Entry 8VWH (electron microscopy, 3.06 A resolution); this record covers chains A and C of the 8 polymer chains in the assembly.

Chain A (and C):
Molecule: Major capsid protein
Organism: Autographa californica multiple nucleopolyhedrovirus
Notes: chain C of this document is another copy of the same molecule, construct and numbering; everything in this record applies to it too
UniProt: P17499 (MCP_NPVAC); residues 1-347 here = UniProt positions 1-347
Amino-acid sequence (347 residues; numbered 1 to 347; the number before each row is that of its first residue):
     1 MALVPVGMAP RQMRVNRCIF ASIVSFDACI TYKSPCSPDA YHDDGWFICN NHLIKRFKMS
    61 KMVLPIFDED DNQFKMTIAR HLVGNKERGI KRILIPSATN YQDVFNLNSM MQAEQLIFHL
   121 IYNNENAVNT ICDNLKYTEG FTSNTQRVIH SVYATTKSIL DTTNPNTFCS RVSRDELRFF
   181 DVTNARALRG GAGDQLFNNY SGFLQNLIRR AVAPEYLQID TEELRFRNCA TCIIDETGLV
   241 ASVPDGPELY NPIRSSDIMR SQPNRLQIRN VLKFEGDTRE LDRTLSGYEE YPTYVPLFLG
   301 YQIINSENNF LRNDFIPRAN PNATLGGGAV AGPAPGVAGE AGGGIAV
Unresolved in the structure: 1-14, 27-34, 254-261, 321-347
Ion coordination: Zn2+: Cys18, Cys36, Cys49, His52
What the authors report for this chain:
  - self-association interface (contacts with another copy of this molecule); pairs are residue here / residue on that copy: Cys132-Cys169 (disulfide), Cys229-Cys229 (disulfide)

How chain A and chain C interact:
Contacting residue pairs (143; chain A residue first):
  Asp39(A) - Tyr288(C)  hydrogen bond (backbone-side chain)
  Asp43(A) - Thr284(C)
  Asp44(A) - Tyr288(C)  hydrogen bond
  Lys61(A) - Tyr288(C)  hydrogen bond
  Met62(A) - Glu289(C)
  Met62(A) - Tyr291(C)  hydrophobic
  Val63(A) - Leu285(C)  hydrophobic
  Val63(A) - Tyr288(C)
  Val63(A) - Glu289(C)  hydrogen bond (backbone-backbone)
  Val63(A) - Glu290(C)
  Val63(A) - Tyr291(C)  hydrogen bond (backbone-backbone)
  Leu64(A) - Tyr291(C)  hydrophobic
  Leu64(A) - Thr293(C)
  Pro65(A) - Glu290(C)
  Pro65(A) - Tyr291(C)
  Pro65(A) - Thr293(C)  hydrogen bond (backbone-side chain)
  Ile66(A) - Phe274(C)
  Phe67(A) - Tyr250(C)  hydrogen bond (backbone-side chain)
  Phe67(A) - Pro252(C)
  Asp68(A) - Tyr250(C)
  Asp68(A) - Pro252(C)
  Asp68(A) - Leu272(C)
  Asp68(A) - Lys273(C)
  Asp68(A) - Phe274(C)  hydrogen bond (side chain-backbone)
  Glu69(A) - Ile253(C)
  Glu69(A) - Arg269(C)  salt bridge
  Glu69(A) - Asn270(C)
  Glu69(A) - Val271(C)
  Glu69(A) - Leu272(C)  hydrogen bond (backbone-backbone)
  Asp70(A) - Val271(C)
  Asp70(A) - Lys273(C)  salt bridge
  Asn72(A) - Phe274(C)
  Gln73(A) - Thr278(C)  hydrogen bond (backbone-side chain)
  Gln73(A) - Asp282(C)
  Phe74(A) - Phe274(C)  hydrophobic
  Phe74(A) - Thr278(C)
  Lys75(A) - Leu281(C)
  Lys75(A) - Asp282(C)
  Lys75(A) - Leu285(C)  hydrogen bond (side chain-backbone)
  Lys75(A) - Ser286(C)
  Lys75(A) - Glu290(C)  salt bridge
  Thr77(A) - Leu285(C)
  Ile78(A) - Tyr291(C)  hydrophobic
  Glu222(A) - Leu272(C)
  Glu223(A) - Asn85(C)  hydrogen bond (backbone-side chain)
  Glu223(A) - Pro247(C)
  Leu224(A) - Tyr250(C)  hydrophobic
  Leu224(A) - Leu272(C)  hydrophobic
  Arg225(A) - Val243(C)
  Arg225(A) - Asp245(C)  hydrogen bond (side chain-backbone)
  Arg225(A) - Gly246(C)
  Arg225(A) - Pro247(C)  hydrogen bond (side chain-backbone)
  Arg225(A) - Glu248(C)
  Arg225(A) - Leu249(C)
  Arg225(A) - Tyr250(C)  hydrogen bond (backbone-backbone)
  Arg227(A) - Arg227(C)
  Arg227(A) - Leu249(C)
  Arg227(A) - Tyr291(C)  hydrogen bond
  Asn228(A) - Cys229(C)  hydrogen bond
  Asn228(A) - Ala230(C)  hydrogen bond (side chain-backbone)
  Asn228(A) - Val243(C)
  Asn228(A) - Pro244(C)
  Asn228(A) - Asp245(C)
  Asn228(A) - Leu249(C)
  Cys229(A) - Asn228(C)
  Cys229(A) - Cys229(C)  disulfide
  Ala230(A) - Asn228(C)  hydrogen bond (backbone-side chain)
  Val243(A) - Arg225(C)
  Val243(A) - Asn228(C)
  Pro244(A) - Asn228(C)
  Asp245(A) - Arg225(C)  hydrogen bond (backbone-side chain)
  Asp245(A) - Asn228(C)
  Gly246(A) - Arg225(C)
  Pro247(A) - Tyr216(C)  hydrophobic
  Pro247(A) - Arg225(C)  hydrogen bond (backbone-side chain)
  Glu248(A) - Arg225(C)
  Leu249(A) - Arg225(C)
  Leu249(A) - Arg227(C)
  Leu249(A) - Asn228(C)
  Tyr250(A) - Phe67(C)  hydrogen bond (side chain-backbone)
  Tyr250(A) - Asp68(C)
  Tyr250(A) - Leu224(C)  hydrophobic
  Tyr250(A) - Arg225(C)  hydrogen bond (backbone-backbone)
  Pro252(A) - Phe67(C)
  Pro252(A) - Asp68(C)
  Ile253(A) - Glu69(C)
  Val271(A) - Glu69(C)
  Leu272(A) - Asp68(C)
  Leu272(A) - Glu69(C)
  Leu272(A) - Glu222(C)
  Leu272(A) - Leu224(C)  hydrophobic
  Lys273(A) - Asp68(C)
  Phe274(A) - Ile66(C)
  Phe274(A) - Phe67(C)
  Phe274(A) - Asp68(C)  hydrogen bond (backbone-side chain)
  Phe274(A) - Asn72(C)  hydrogen bond (backbone-side chain)
  Phe274(A) - Phe74(C)  hydrophobic
  Phe274(A) - Leu224(C)  hydrophobic
  Gly276(A) - Leu311(C)
  Asp277(A) - Leu311(C)
  Thr278(A) - Asn72(C)
  Thr278(A) - Gln73(C)  hydrogen bond (side chain-backbone)
  Thr278(A) - Leu311(C)
  Glu280(A) - Asn313(C)
  Leu281(A) - Lys75(C)
  Asp282(A) - Gln73(C)  hydrogen bond
  Asp282(A) - Lys75(C)
  Thr284(A) - Asp43(C)
  Thr284(A) - Asp44(C)
  Thr284(A) - Asn313(C)
  Leu285(A) - Asp44(C)
  Leu285(A) - Val63(C)  hydrophobic
  Leu285(A) - Lys75(C)  hydrogen bond (backbone-side chain)
  Leu285(A) - Thr77(C)
  Ser286(A) - Lys75(C)
  Tyr288(A) - Asp39(C)
  Tyr288(A) - His42(C)
  Tyr288(A) - Asp44(C)  hydrogen bond
  Tyr288(A) - Lys61(C)
  Tyr288(A) - Val63(C)
  Glu289(A) - Met62(C)
  Glu289(A) - Val63(C)  hydrogen bond (backbone-backbone)
  Glu289(A) - Tyr294(C)  hydrogen bond
  Glu290(A) - Val63(C)
  Glu290(A) - Pro65(C)
  Glu290(A) - Lys75(C)  salt bridge
  Tyr291(A) - Val63(C)  hydrogen bond (backbone-backbone)
  Tyr291(A) - Leu64(C)  hydrophobic
  Tyr291(A) - Pro65(C)
  Tyr291(A) - Arg227(C)  hydrogen bond
  Tyr291(A) - Tyr291(C)  hydrogen bond
  Tyr291(A) - Pro296(C)
  Pro292(A) - Tyr291(C)  hydrophobic
  Pro292(A) - Pro292(C)
  Thr293(A) - Pro65(C)  hydrogen bond (side chain-backbone)
  Tyr294(A) - Glu289(C)  hydrogen bond
  Pro296(A) - Tyr291(C)
  Leu311(A) - Asp277(C)
  Leu311(A) - Thr278(C)
  Leu311(A) - Glu280(C)
  Leu311(A) - Leu281(C)  hydrophobic
  Asn313(A) - Glu280(C)
  Asn313(A) - Thr284(C)
Interface residues without a listed pair, chain A (66 interface residues in all): Asn85, Tyr216, Ile219, Phe226, Phe298, Phe310
Interface residues without a listed pair, chain C (70 interface residues in all): Asp70, Ile78, Arg186, Ile219, Glu223, Phe226, Phe298, Phe310, Arg312
Disulfides between the chains: Cys229(A)-Cys229(C)

Summary:
66 residues of chain A face 70 of chain C across their interface; the contacts include 1 disulfide bond, 36
hydrogen bonds and 4 salt bridges. Polar pairs include Glu69(A)-Arg269(C), Asp70(A)-Lys273(C) and
Lys75(A)-Glu290(C). Cys18(A), Cys36(A), Cys49(A) and His52(A) coordinate Zn2+. The paper reports a
self-association interface involving Cys132(A), Cys169(A) and Cys229(A).
Chain A and chain C are both Major capsid protein (Autographa californica multiple nucleopolyhedrovirus); the
structure, Structure of the baculovirus major nucleocapsid protein VP39 (localised reconstruction), was
determined by electron microscopy together with 8VWJ from the same study.
